PDB entry 5OO7 | X-ray diffraction, 1.84 A resolution | chains A and B

# Chain A (and B)
Molecule: SLA2
Source organism: Chaetomium thermophilum (strain DSM 1495 / CBS 144.50 / IMI 039719)
Notes: chain B of this document is another copy of the same molecule, construct and numbering; everything in this record applies to it too
UniProtKB: G0S106 (G0S106_CHATD); numbering as in UniProt (aligned over 6-262)
Sequence (257 residues; numbered 6 to 262; the number before each row is that of its first residue):
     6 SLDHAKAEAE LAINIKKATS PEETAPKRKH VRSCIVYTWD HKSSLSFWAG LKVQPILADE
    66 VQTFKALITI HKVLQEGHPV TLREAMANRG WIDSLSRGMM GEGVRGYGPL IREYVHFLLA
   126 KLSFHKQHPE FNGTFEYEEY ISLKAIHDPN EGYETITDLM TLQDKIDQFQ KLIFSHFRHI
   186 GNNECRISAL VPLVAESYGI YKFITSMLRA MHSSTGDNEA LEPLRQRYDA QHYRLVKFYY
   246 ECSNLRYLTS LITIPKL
From the paper describing this entry:
  - conformationally variable residues (side-chain flip): Arg37

# How chain A and chain B interact
Pairs across the interface (28):
  Arg33(A) with Glu159(B), salt bridge; Thr162(B); Asp163(B), salt bridge
  Lys34(A) with Asp153(B); Asn155(B); Glu156(B), salt bridge
  Arg37(A) with Asn155(B); Tyr158(B); Glu159(B), salt bridge
  Ser38(A) with Asn155(B), hydrogen bond
  Val41(A) with Asn155(B)
  Trp44(A) with Glu224(B); Ala225(B), hydrophobic
  His83(A) with Glu224(B), salt bridge
  Glu141(A) with Gln231(B), hydrogen bond
  Arg251(A) with Asp98(B), salt bridge; Leu124(B)
  Thr254(A) with Thr166(B); Lys170(B), hydrogen bond (backbone-side chain)
  Ser255(A) with Ser128(B); Asp163(B)
  Leu256(A) with Gln132(B); Thr166(B), hydrogen bond (backbone-side chain)
  Ile257(A) with Thr166(B)
  Thr258(A) with Thr166(B); Asp169(B), hydrogen bond; Arg232(B)
  Lys261(A) with Gln173(B)
Other interface residues (no listed pair), chain A (18 interface residues in all): Lys47, Glu81, Tyr252

# In short
Chain A and chain B form an interface of 18 and 19 residues respectively, with 5 hydrogen bonds and 6 salt
bridges. Polar pairs include Arg33(A)-Glu159(B), Arg33(A)-Asp163(B) and Lys34(A)-Glu156(B). The paper reports
conformational variability at Arg37(A).
Chain A and chain B are both SLA2 (Chaetomium thermophilum (strain DSM 1495 / CBS 144.50 / IMI 039719)); the
structure, The ENTH domain from epsin-2 in complex with phosphatidylinositol 4,5-bisphosphate (PIP2), was
determined by X-ray diffraction (same publication as 5ON7, 5ONF and 6ENR).
